PDB entry 1FRW | X-ray diffraction, 1.75 A resolution | chain A

== Chain A ==
Molecule: Molybdopterin-guanine dinucleotide biosynthesis protein
From: Escherichia coli
Notes: fragment: moba
Reference sequence: P32173 (MOBA_ECOLI); residue numbers follow UniProt; this construct covers 1-194
Sequence (194 residues; row label = number of the first residue in the row):
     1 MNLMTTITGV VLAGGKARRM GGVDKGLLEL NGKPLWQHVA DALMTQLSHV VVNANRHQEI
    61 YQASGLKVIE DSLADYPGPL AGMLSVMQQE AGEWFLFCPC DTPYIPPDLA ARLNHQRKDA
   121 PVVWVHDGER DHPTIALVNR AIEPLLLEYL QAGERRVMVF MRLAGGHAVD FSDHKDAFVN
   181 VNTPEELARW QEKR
Not modelled in the structure: 1, 17-22, 193-194
Bound ions: Zn2+: H49 (together with acetate ion); Mn2+: D101 (together with GTP)
Residues lining bound ligands: GTP (guanosine-5'-triphosphate): L12, A13, G14, G15, K16, K25, N53, N55, D71, Y76, P77, G78, P79, A81, G82, P99, C100, D101, N182
Swiss-Prot annotation at these positions:
  - binding site (GTP): L12 to G14, K25, N53, D71, D101
  - binding site (Mg(2+)): D101
  - mutagenesis: L12 to G14 (7.5-fold decrease in affinity for GTP and nearly no effect on catalytic activity. Displays a 3-fold decrease in activity with GTP and gains a low activity with CTP as substrate ...), G15 (G15L: Complete loss of catalytic activity. Still capable of binding MPT and MGD and interacting with both MoeA and MobB), R19 (R19A: Slight reduction in catalytic activity), G22 (G22L: Nearly no effect on catalytic activity), K25 (K25A: Marked reduction in catalytic activity. Still capable of interacting with both MoeA and MobB), G78 (G78L: Nearly no effect on catalytic activity), P79 to G82 (11-fold decrease in affinity for GTP and nearly no effect on catalytic activity. Displays a 3-fold decrease in activity with GTP and gains a low activity with CTP as substrate ...), G82 (G82L: Slight reduction in catalytic activity), D101 (D101A: Complete loss of catalytic activity; D101N: Marked reduction in catalytic activity. Still capable of interacting with both MoeA and MobB), R156 (R156A: Nearly no effect on catalytic activity), N180 (N180D: Nearly no effect on catalytic activity), N182 (N182D: Nearly no effect on catalytic activity)

== Summary ==
Ligands of chain A: GTP. UniProt lists 7 GTP-binding residues, Mg2+-binding residue D101 and 16 mutagenesis
sites.
Chain A is Molybdopterin-guanine dinucleotide biosynthesis protein (Escherichia coli); the structure,
Structure of E. coli moba with bound GTP and manganese, was determined by X-ray diffraction (same publication
as 1FR9).
